Entry 9GD7 (electron microscopy, 4.25 A resolution (low resolution: residue-level contacts below are approximate; hydrogen-bond / salt-bridge calls are withheld)); this record covers chains E and P of the 10 polymer chains in the assembly.

== Chain E ==
Name: DNA ligase 4
From: Homo sapiens
Notes: EC 6.5.1.1
UniProt: P49917 (DNLI4_HUMAN); residue numbers follow UniProt; this construct covers 1-911
Chain sequence (911 residues; numbered 1 to 911; the number before each row is that of its first residue):
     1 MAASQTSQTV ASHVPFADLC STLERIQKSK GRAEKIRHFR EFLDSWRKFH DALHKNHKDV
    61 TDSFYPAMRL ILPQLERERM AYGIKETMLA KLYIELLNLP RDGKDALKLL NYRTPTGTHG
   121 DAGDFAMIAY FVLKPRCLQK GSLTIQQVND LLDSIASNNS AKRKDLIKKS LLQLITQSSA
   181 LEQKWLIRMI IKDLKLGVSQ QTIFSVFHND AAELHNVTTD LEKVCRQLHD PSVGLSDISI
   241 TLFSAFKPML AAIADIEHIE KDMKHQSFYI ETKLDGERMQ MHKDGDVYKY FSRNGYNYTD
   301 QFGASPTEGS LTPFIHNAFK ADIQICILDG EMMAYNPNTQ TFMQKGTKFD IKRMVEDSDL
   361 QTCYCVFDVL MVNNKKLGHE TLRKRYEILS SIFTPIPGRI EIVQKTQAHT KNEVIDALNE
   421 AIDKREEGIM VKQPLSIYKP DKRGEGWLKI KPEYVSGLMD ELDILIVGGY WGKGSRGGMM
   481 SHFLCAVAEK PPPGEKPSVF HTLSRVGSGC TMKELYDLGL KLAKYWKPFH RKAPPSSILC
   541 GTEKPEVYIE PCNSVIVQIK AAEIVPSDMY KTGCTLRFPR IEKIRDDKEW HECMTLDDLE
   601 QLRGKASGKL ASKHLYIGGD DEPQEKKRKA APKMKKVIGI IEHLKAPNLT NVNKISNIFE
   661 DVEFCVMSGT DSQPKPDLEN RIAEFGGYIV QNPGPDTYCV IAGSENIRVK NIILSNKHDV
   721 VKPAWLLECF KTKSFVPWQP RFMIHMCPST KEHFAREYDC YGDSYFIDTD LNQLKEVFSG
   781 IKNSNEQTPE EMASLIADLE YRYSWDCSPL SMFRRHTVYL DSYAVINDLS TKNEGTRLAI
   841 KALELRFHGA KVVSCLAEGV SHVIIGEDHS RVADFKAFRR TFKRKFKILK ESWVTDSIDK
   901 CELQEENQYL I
Disordered / not traced: 1-653, 891-898, 908-911
Curated features (UniProtKB/Swiss-Prot):
  - region: Leu-610 to Asp-620 (Required for catalytic activity)
  - active site: Lys-273 (N6-AMP-lysine intermediate)
  - binding site (ATP): Glu-271, Thr-272, Lys-273, Leu-274, Arg-278, Glu-331, Lys-345, Phe-367, Glu-427, Lys-432, Lys-449, Lys-451
  - binding site (Mg(2+)): Glu-331, Glu-427
  - natural variant: Arg-278 (R278H: In LIG4S and leukemia), Gln-433 (deletion: In RSSCID), Gly-469 (G469E: In LIG4S), Arg-580 to Ile-911 (deletion: In LIG4S), Leu-774 (L774P: Found in a patient with microcephalic primordial dwarfism; uncertain significance), Arg-814 to Ile-911 (deletion: In LIG4S)

== Chain P ==
Name: DNA repair protein XRCC4
From: Homo sapiens
UniProt: Q13426 (XRCC4_HUMAN); numbering as in UniProt (aligned over 1-336)
Chain sequence (336 residues; each row starts with the number of its first residue):
     1 MERKISRIHL VSEPSITHFL QVSWEKTLES GFVITLTDGH SAWTGTVSES EISQEADDMA
    61 MEKGKYVGEL RKALLSGAGP ADVYTFNFSK ESCYFFFEKN LKDVSFRLGS FNLEKVENPA
   121 EVIRELICYC LDTIAENQAK NEHLQKENER LLRDWNDVQG RFEKCVSAKE ALETDLYKRF
   181 ILVLNEKKTK IRSLHNKLLN AAQEREKDIK QEGETAICSE MTADRDPVYD ESTDEESENQ
   241 TDLSGLASAA VSKDDSIISS LDVTDIAPSR KRRQRMQRNL GTEPKMAPQE NQLQEKENSR
   301 PDSSLPETSK KEHISAENMS LETLRNSSPE DLFDEI
Disordered / not traced: 1-144, 202-336
Curated features (UniProtKB/Swiss-Prot):
  - region: Phe-180 to Gly-213 (Interaction with LIG4)
  - motif: Arg-270 to Arg-275 (Nuclear localization signal)
  - site: Asp-265, Ile-266 (Cleavage)
  - modified residue: Ser-53 (Phosphoserine), Ser-193 (Phosphoserine), Tyr-229 (Phosphotyrosine), Ser-232 (Phosphoserine), Thr-233 (Phosphothreonine), Ser-237 (Phosphoserine), Ser-256 (Phosphoserine), Ser-260 (Phosphoserine), Ser-303 (Phosphoserine), Ser-304 (Phosphoserine), Ser-315 (Phosphoserine), Ser-320 (Phosphoserine), Thr-323 (Phosphothreonine), Ser-327 (Phosphoserine), Ser-328 (Phosphoserine)
  - cross-link (Glycyl lysine isopeptide (Lys-Gly)): Lys-210 (interchain with G-Cter in SUMO), Lys-296 (interchain with G-Cter in ubiquitin)
  - natural variant: Trp-43 (W43R: In SSMED), Asp-82 (D82E: In SSMED), Arg-161 to Ile-336 (deletion: In SSMED), Arg-161 (R161Q: In SSMED), Lys-210 to Ile-336 (deletion: In SSMED), Arg-225 to Ile-336 (deletion: In SSMED), Arg-275 to Ile-336 (deletion: In SSMED)
  - mutagenesis: Lys-4 (K4E: Abolished interaction with NHEJ1/XLF; when associated with E-99), Lys-26 (K26E: Abolished interaction with NHEJ1/XLF; when associated with E-99), Glu-55 (E55R: Abolished interaction with NHEJ1/XLF), Asp-58 (D58R: Abolished interaction with NHEJ1/XLF), Met-61 (M61R: Abolished interaction with NHEJ1/XLF), Glu-62 (E62R: Does not affect interaction with NHEJ1/XLF), Lys-65 (K65E: Strongly decreased interaction with NHEJ1/XLF. Abolished interaction with NHEJ1/XLF; when associated with E-99. Abolished ability to bridge DNA; when associated with E-99 ...), Glu-69 (E69R: Does not affect interaction with NHEJ1/XLF), Arg-71 (R71E: Abolished interaction with NHEJ1/XLF; when associated with E-99), Lys-72 (K72E: Abolished interaction with NHEJ1/XLF; when associated with E-99. Abolished ability to bridge DNA; when associated with E-90 and E-99), Lys-90 (K90E: Abolished ability to bridge DNA; when associated with E-72 and E-99), Lys-99 (K99E: Abolished interaction with NHEJ1/XLF; when associated with E-4 or E-26 or E-65 or E-71 or E-72. Abolished ability to bridge DNA; when associated with E-65. Abolished ability to bridge DNA ...), 38 further mutagenesis entries in UniProt

== Chain E / chain P interface ==
Contacting residue pairs - 51 pairs, chain E then chain P:
  Asp-763(E) with Leu-184(P); Lys-188(P)
  Ser-764(E) with Lys-188(P)
  Tyr-765(E) with Lys-188(P); Ile-191(P)
  Asp-768(E) with Asn-185(P)
  Thr-769(E) with Ile-181(P); Leu-184(P); Asn-185(P); Lys-188(P)
  Asp-770(E) with Ile-181(P)
  Leu-774(E) with Tyr-177(P); Phe-180(P); Ile-181(P); Leu-184(P)
  Lys-775(E) with Tyr-177(P)
  Phe-778(E) with Tyr-177(P); Phe-180(P)
  Trp-805(E) with Arg-179(P); Val-183(P)
  Cys-807(E) with Asp-175(P); Arg-179(P)
  Pro-809(E) with Ala-168(P)
  Leu-810(E) with Lys-164(P); Ala-168(P)
  Lys-832(E) with Arg-150(P)
  Glu-834(E) with Glu-147(P); Arg-150(P)
  Gly-835(E) with Lys-146(P); Arg-150(P)
  Thr-836(E) with Arg-150(P)
  Arg-837(E) with Arg-153(P)
  Ala-839(E) with Arg-150(P)
  Ile-840(E) with Arg-153(P); Asp-154(P); Asp-157(P); Val-158(P); Arg-161(P)
  Leu-843(E) with Arg-161(P)
  Glu-844(E) with Asp-157(P); Arg-161(P)
  Phe-847(E) with Cys-165(P); Ala-168(P); Lys-169(P); Leu-172(P)
  His-848(E) with Arg-161(P); Lys-164(P); Cys-165(P)
  Glu-867(E) with Arg-153(P); Asp-157(P)
  Glu-902(E) with Lys-164(P)
Also at the interface, not in a pair above, chain E (28 interface residues in all): Leu-771, Ser-808
Also at the interface, not in a pair above, chain P (26 interface residues in all): Ala-171, Lys-178, His-195

== Overview ==
Chain E and chain P form an interface of 28 and 26 residues respectively. Curated annotation (UniProt) lists
active-site residue Lys-273(E), 12 ATP-binding residues and Mg2+-binding residues Glu-331(E) and Glu-427(E) on
chain E; 51 mutagenesis sites on chain P.
Chain E is DNA ligase 4 and chain P is DNA repair protein XRCC4, both from Homo sapiens; the structure, DNA-PK
Ku80 mediated dimer bound to DNA polymerase Lambda and DNA ligase 4/XRCC4, was determined by electron
microscopy.
